PDB entry 3MLS | X-ray diffraction, 2.50 A resolution | chains L and P of the 3 polymer chains in the assembly

== Chain L ==
Protein: Human monoclonal anti-HIV-1 gp120 V3 antibody 2557 Fab light chain
Source organism: Homo sapiens
Notes: antibody fragment or engineered binder
Amino-acid sequence (219 residues; numbered 1 to 213 plus 7 insertion-coded residues; 1 number in that range is skipped by the numbering (no residue carries it; nothing is unmodelled there); the number before each row is that of its first residue; a row labelled like 95A-95F holds insertion residues (95A, then the next letters in order)):
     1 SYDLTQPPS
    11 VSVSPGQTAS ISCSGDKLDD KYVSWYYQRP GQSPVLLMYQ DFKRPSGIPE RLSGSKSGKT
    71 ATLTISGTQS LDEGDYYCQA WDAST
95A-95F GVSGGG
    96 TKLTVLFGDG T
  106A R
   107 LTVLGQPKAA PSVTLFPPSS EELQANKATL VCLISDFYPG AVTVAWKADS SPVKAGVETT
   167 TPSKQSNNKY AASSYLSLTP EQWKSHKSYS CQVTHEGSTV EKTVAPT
Cystine bridges: Cys23-Cys88, Cys138-Cys197

== Chain P ==
Protein: Rationally designed V3 mimotope
Amino-acid sequence (20 residues; each row starts with the number of its first residue):
     1 ACQAFYASSP RKSIHIGACA
Cystine bridges: Cys2-Cys19

== How chain L and chain P interact ==
Residue-residue contacts (13):
  Asp30(L) - Gln3(P)  hydrogen bond (backbone-side chain)
  Lys31(L) - Gln3(P)  hydrogen bond
  Lys31(L) - Ile16(P)
  Tyr32(L) - His15(P)
  Tyr32(L) - Ile16(P)  hydrogen bond (backbone-backbone)
  Tyr32(L) - Gly17(P)  hydrogen bond (side chain-backbone)
  Tyr32(L) - Ala18(P)
  Trp91(L) - Ile14(P)  hydrophobic
  Trp91(L) - Ile16(P)  hydrophobic
  Ala93(L) - Phe5(P)  hydrophobic
  Thr96(L) - Phe5(P)
  Leu98(L) - Phe5(P)  hydrophobic
  Leu98(L) - Ile14(P)  hydrophobic
Other interface residues (no listed pair), chain P (8 interface residues in all): Tyr6

== Overview ==
7 residues of chain L and 8 residues of chain P are in contact, with 4 hydrogen bonds. Among the polar pairs
are Asp30(L)-Gln3(P), Lys31(L)-Gln3(P) and Tyr32(L)-Gly17(P).
Chain L is Human monoclonal anti-HIV-1 gp120 V3 antibody 2557 Fab light chain (Homo sapiens) and chain P is
Rationally designed V3 mimotope; the structure, Crystal structure of anti-HIV-1 V3 mAb 2557 Fab in complex
with a HIV-1 gp120 V3 mimotope, was determined by X-ray diffraction (same publication as 3MLR, 3MLT, 3MLU,
3MLV, 3MLW, 3MLY and 3MLZ).
